9BBO - chain A; structure by X-ray diffraction, 1.50 A resolution.

[Chain A]
Molecule: Trifunctional transcriptional regulator/proline dehydrogenase/L-glutamate gamma-semialdehyde dehydrogenase
From: Sinorhizobium meliloti
UniProt: A0AA90VXT3 (A0AA90VXT3_RHIML); residue numbers follow UniProt; this construct covers 1-1233
Sequence (1235 residues; row label = number of the first residue in the row; numbers below 1 keep their minus sign (Ser-1 is residue -1)):
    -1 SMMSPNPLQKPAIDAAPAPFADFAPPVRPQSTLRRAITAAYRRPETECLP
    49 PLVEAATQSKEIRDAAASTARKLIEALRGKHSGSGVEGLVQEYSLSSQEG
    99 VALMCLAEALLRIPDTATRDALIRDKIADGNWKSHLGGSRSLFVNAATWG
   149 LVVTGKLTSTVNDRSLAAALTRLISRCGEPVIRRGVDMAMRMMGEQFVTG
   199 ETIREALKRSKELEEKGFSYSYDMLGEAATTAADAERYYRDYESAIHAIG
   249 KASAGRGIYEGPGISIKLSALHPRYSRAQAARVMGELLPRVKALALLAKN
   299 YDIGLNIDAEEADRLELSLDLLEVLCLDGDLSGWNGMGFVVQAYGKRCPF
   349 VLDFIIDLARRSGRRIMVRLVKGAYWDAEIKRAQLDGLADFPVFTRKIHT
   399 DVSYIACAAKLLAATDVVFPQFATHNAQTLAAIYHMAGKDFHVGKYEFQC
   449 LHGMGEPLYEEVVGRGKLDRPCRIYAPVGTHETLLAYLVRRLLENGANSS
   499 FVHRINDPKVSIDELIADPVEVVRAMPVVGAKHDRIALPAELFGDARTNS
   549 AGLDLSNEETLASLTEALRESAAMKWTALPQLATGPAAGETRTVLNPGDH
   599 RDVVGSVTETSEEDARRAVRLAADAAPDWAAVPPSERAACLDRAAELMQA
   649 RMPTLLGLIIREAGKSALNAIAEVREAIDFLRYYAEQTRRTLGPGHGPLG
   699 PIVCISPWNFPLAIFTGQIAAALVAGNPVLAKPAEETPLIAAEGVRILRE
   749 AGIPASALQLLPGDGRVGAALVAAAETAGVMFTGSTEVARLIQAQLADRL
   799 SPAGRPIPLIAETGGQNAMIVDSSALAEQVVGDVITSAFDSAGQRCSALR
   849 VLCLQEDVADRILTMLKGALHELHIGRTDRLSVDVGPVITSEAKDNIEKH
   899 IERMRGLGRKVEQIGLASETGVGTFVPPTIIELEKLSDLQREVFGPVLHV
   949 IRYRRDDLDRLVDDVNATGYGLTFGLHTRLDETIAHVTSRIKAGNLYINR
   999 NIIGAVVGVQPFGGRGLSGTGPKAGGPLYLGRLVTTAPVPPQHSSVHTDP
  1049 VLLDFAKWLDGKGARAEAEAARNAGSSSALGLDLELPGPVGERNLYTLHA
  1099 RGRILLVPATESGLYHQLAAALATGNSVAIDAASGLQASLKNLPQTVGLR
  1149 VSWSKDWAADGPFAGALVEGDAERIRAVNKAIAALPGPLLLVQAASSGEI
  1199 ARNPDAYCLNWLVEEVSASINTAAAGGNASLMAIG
Not modelled in the structure: -1 to 14
Sequence notes: expression tag (-1 to 0)
Small-molecule neighbours:
  - FAD (flavin-adenine dinucleotide): Asp306, Ala307, Val338, Gln340, Tyr342, Arg367, Val369, Lys370, Gly371, Ala372, Tyr373, Trp374, Phe392, Thr393, Arg394, Lys395, Thr398, Asp399, Ala421, Thr422, His423, Asn424, Gln447, Cys448, Leu449, Tyr473, Glu492, Asn493, Ser497, Ser498, Phe499, Ile1232, Gly1233
  - gamma-L-glutamic acid (GGL): Glu674, Asn707, Phe708, Ile712, Thr781, Arg843, Cys844, Ser845, Ile1001, Gly1002, Ala1003, Phe1010
From the paper describing this entry:
  - catalytic residues: Glu810, Cys844 (citing earlier work)
  - conformationally variable residues (side-chain flip): Leu449, Tyr485, Arg489, Glu492, Cys844

[Overview]
Chain A binds gamma-L-glutamic acid and flavin-adenine dinucleotide. From the paper: catalytic residues Glu810
and Cys844; conformational variability at Leu449, Tyr485 and Arg489 among others.
Chain A is Trifunctional transcriptional regulator/proline dehydrogenase/L-glutamate gamma-semialdehyde
dehydrogenase (Sinorhizobium meliloti); the structure, Proline utilization A complexed with the product
L-glutamate in the aldehyde dehydrogenase active site, was determined by X-ray diffraction (same publication
as 9C34, 9C35 and 9C36).
